1KOR - chains A and D of the 4 polymer chains in the assembly; structure by X-ray diffraction, 1.95 A resolution.

== Chain A (and D) ==
Molecule: Argininosuccinate Synthetase
From: Thermus thermophilus
Notes: EC 6.3.4.5; chain D of this document is another copy of the same molecule, construct and numbering; everything in this record applies to it too
UniProtKB: P59846 (ASSY_THET8); residues 1-400 here = UniProt positions 1-400
Sequence (400 residues; numbered 1 to 400; the number before each row is that of its first residue):
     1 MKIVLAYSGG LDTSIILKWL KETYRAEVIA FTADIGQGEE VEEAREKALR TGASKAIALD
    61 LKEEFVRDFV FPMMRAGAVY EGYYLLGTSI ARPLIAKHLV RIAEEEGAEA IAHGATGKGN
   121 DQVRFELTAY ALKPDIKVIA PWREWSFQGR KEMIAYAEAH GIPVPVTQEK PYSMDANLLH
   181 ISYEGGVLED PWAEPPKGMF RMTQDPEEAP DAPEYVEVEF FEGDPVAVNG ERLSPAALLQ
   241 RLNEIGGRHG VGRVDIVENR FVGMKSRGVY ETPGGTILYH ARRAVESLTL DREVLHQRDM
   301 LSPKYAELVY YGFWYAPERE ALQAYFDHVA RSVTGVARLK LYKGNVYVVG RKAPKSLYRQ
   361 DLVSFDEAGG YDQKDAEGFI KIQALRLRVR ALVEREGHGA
Not modelled in the structure: 166-170, 360-369, 396-400 (chain D: 166-170, 366-369, 396-400)
Residues lining bound ligands:
  - AMP-PNP (ANP; phosphoaminophosphonic acid-adenylate ester): Ala6, Tyr7, Ser8, Gly9, Gly10, Leu11, Asp12, Thr13, Ser14, Phe31, Thr32, Ala33, Gln37, Arg92, Ile95, His113, Gly114, Ala115, Phe125, Ser173, Met174, Asp175
  - arginine (ARG): Tyr84, Thr88, Ser89, Arg92, Asn120, Asp121, Arg124, Ser173, Met174, Asp175, Ser182, Glu184, Glu258, Tyr270, Tyr310
  - succinic acid (SIN): Gly114, Ala115, Thr116, Lys118, Gly119, Asn120, Asp121, Glu184, Arg260
UniProt features mapped onto this chain:
  - binding site (ATP): Ala6 to Ser14, Ala33, Gly114
  - binding site (L-citrulline): Tyr84, Ser89, Asn120, Arg124, Ser173, Ser182, Glu258, Tyr270
  - binding site (L-aspartate): Thr116, Asn120, Asp121

== How chain A and chain D interact ==
Residue-residue contacts - 39 pairs, chain A then chain D:
  Asp291(A) - Arg386(D)  salt bridge
  Arg292(A) - Arg386(D)
  Glu293(A) - Arg386(D)
  Lys355(A) - Val393(D)  hydrogen bond (side chain-backbone)
  Lys355(A) - Glu394(D)  salt bridge
  Lys355(A) - Arg395(D)
  Ser356(A) - Val393(D)
  Leu357(A) - Val389(D)
  Tyr371(A) - Ile382(D)  hydrophobic
  Lys374(A) - Lys374(D)
  Asp375(A) - Lys374(D)  salt bridge
  Asp375(A) - Gly378(D)
  Asp375(A) - Lys381(D)
  Asp375(A) - Ile382(D)
  Gly378(A) - Asp375(D)
  Gly378(A) - Phe379(D)
  Phe379(A) - Gly378(D)
  Phe379(A) - Phe379(D)
  Phe379(A) - Ile382(D)  hydrophobic
  Phe379(A) - Gln383(D)
  Lys381(A) - Asp375(D)
  Ile382(A) - Tyr371(D)  hydrophobic
  Ile382(A) - Asp375(D)
  Ile382(A) - Phe379(D)  hydrophobic
  Gln383(A) - Phe379(D)
  Gln383(A) - Gln383(D)
  Leu385(A) - Gly370(D)
  Leu385(A) - Tyr371(D)  hydrophobic
  Arg386(A) - Asp291(D)  salt bridge
  Arg386(A) - Arg292(D)
  Arg386(A) - Glu293(D)
  Arg388(A) - Gly370(D)  hydrogen bond (side chain-backbone)
  Val389(A) - Leu357(D)
  Val389(A) - Leu362(D)  hydrophobic
  Arg390(A) - Leu357(D)
  Val393(A) - Lys355(D)
  Val393(A) - Ser356(D)
  Val393(A) - Leu357(D)  hydrophobic
  Arg395(A) - Lys355(D)
Also at the interface, not in a pair above, chain A (25 interface residues in all): Gly370, Ala376, Leu392, Glu394
Also at the interface, not in a pair above, chain D (26 interface residues in all): Arg359, Ala376, Leu385, Arg388, Arg390

== In short ==
25 residues of chain A and 26 residues of chain D are in contact; the contacts include 2 hydrogen bonds and 4
salt bridges. Polar pairs include Asp291(A)-Arg386(D), Lys355(A)-Glu394(D) and Asp375(A)-Lys374(D). Bound to
chain A: AMP-PNP, arginine and succinic acid.
Chain A and chain D are both Argininosuccinate Synthetase (Thermus thermophilus); the structure, Crystal
Structure of Thermus thermophilus HB8 Argininosuccinate Synthetase in complex with inhibitors, was determined
by X-ray diffraction (same publication as 1KH1 and 1KH2).
